Entry 6MM9 (electron microscopy, 5.97 A resolution (low resolution: residue-level contacts below are approximate; hydrogen-bond / salt-bridge calls are withheld)); this record covers chains B and D of the 4 polymer chains in the assembly.

# Chain B (and D)
Molecule: Glutamate receptor ionotropic, NMDA 2A
From: Rattus norvegicus
Notes: chain D of this document is another copy of the same molecule, construct and numbering; everything in this record applies to it too
UniProt: Q00959 (NMDE1_RAT); residue numbers follow UniProt; this construct covers 1-837
Chain sequence (837 residues; each row starts with the number of its first residue):
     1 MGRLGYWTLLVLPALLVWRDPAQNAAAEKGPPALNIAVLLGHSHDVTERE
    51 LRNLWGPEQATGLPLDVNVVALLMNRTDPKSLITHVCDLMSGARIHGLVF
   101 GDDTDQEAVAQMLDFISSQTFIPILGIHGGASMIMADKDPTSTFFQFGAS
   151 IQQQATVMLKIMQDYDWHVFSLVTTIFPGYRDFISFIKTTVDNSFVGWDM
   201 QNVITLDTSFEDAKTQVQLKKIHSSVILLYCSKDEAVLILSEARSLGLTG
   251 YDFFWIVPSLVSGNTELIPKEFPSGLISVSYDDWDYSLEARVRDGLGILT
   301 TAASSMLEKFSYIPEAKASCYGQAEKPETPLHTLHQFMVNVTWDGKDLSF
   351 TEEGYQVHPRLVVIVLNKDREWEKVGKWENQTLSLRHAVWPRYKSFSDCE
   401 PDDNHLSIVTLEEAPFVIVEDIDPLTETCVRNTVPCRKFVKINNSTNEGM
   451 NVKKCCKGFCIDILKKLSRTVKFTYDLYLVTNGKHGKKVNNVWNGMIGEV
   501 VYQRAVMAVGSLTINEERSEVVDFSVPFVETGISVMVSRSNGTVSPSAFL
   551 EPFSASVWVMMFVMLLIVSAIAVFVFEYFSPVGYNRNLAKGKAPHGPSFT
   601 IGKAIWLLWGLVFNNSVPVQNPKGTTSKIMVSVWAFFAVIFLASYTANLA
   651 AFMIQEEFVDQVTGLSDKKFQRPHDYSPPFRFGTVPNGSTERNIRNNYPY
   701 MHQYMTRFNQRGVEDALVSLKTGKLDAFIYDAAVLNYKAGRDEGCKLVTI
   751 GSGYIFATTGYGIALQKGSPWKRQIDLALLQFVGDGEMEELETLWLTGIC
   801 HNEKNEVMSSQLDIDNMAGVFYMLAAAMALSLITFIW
Not modelled in the structure: 1-33, 324-329, 580-597, 801-808 (chain D: 1-33, 324-329, 580-597)
Differences from the reference sequence: conflict T758 (Ser in Q00959)
Disulfide bonds: C87-C320, C429-C455
Glycans and other covalent adducts: N-acetylglucosamine (NAG) linked to N75, N340, N380, N443, N444, N687

# How chain B and chain D interact
Pairs across the interface (4; chain B residue first):
  Q216(B) with A213(D); V217(D)
  V217(B) with K220(D)
  K220(B) with V217(D)
Interface residues without a listed pair, chain B (4 interface residues in all): A213
Interface residues without a listed pair, chain D (4 interface residues in all): Q216

# Overview
The chain B/chain D interface involves 4 residues from each chain. Covalently linked N-acetylglucosamine: at
N75(B), N340(B), N380(B), N443(B), N444(B) and N687(B).
Chain B and chain D are both Glutamate receptor ionotropic, NMDA 2A (Rattus norvegicus); the structure,
Diheteromeric NMDA receptor GluN1/GluN2A in the '1-Knuckle' conformation, in complex with glycine and
glutamate, in the ..., was determined by electron microscopy together with 6MMA, 6MMB, 6MMG, 6MMH, 6MMI, 6MMJ
and 12 further entries from the same study.
